PDB entry 8WFJ | electron microscopy, 3.35 A resolution | chain A

# Chain A
Molecule: Sodium- and chloride-dependent glycine transporter 1
From: Homo sapiens
Reference sequence: P48067 (SC6A9_HUMAN), isoform P48067-3; residues 1-652 here = UniProt positions 1-652
Amino-acid sequence (652 residues; numbered 1 to 652; the number before each row is that of its first residue):
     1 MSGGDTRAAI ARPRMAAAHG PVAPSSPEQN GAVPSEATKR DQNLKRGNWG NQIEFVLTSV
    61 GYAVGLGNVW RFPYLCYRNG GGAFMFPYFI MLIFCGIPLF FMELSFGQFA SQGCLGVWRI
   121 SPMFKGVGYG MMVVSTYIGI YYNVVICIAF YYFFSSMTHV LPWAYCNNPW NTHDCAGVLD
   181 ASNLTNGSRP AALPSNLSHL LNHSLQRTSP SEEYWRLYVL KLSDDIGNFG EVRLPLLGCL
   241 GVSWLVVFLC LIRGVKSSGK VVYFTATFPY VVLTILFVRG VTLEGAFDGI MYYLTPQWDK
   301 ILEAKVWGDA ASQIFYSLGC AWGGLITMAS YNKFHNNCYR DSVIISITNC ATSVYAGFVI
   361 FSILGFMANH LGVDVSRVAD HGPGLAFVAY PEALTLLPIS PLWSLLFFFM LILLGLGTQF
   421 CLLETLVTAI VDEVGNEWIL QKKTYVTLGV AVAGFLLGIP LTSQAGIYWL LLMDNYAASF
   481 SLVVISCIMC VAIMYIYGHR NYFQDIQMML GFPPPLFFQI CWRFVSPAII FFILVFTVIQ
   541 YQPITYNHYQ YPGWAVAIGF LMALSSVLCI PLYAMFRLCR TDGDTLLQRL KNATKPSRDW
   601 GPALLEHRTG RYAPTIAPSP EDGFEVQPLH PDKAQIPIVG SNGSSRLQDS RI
Disordered / not traced: 1-53, 181-202, 255-262, 602-652
Cystine bridges: Cys-166/Cys-175
Residues lining bound ligands: alx5407 (W5F): Tyr-62, Ala-63, Gly-65, Leu-66, Gly-67, Phe-100, Leu-104, Tyr-142, Tyr-316, Ser-317, Leu-318, Gly-319, Trp-322, Gly-323, Gly-324, Leu-325, Met-328, Ile-345, Thr-418, Cys-421, Leu-422
Reported in the primary citation:
  - binding site for alx5407: Tyr-62, Phe-100, Tyr-142, Trp-322, Met-328, Thr-418, Cys-421, Leu-422
  - mutagenesis - L422T: unchanged binding to alx5407
  - mutagenesis - G319S (Kd 0.7 uM), G319S/L422T (Kd 20.9 uM): decreased binding to alx5407
  - specificity-determining residues: Val-145, Gly-319, Leu-422
  - conformationally variable residues (side-chain flip): Tyr-62
  - mutagenesis - Y142A: decreased binding to glycine
  - mutagenesis - G319S: unchanged binding to glycine
  - mutagenesis - G319S: decreased binding to sarcosine
  - specificity-determining residues: Trp-322 (proposed by the authors, not directly observed)
  - mutagenesis - W49Q: abolished catalytic activity

# In short
Bound to chain A: alx5407. The paper reports a binding site for alx5407 at Tyr-62, Phe-100 and Tyr-142 among
others; G319S and G319S/L422T reduce binding to alx5407; 5 substitutions were tested in all.
Chain A is Sodium- and chloride-dependent glycine transporter 1 (Homo sapiens); the structure, human glycine
transporter 1 in complex with ALX-5407 in inward facing conformation, was determined by electron microscopy
together with 8WFI, 8WFK and 8WFL from the same study.
